PDB entry 6G3B | X-ray diffraction, 1.80 A resolution | chains A and D of the 4 polymer chains in the assembly

Chain A:
Molecule: Type II site-specific deoxyribonuclease
From: Nostoc sp. PCC 7120
UniProtKB: Q8YYB7 (Q8YYB7_NOSS1); numbering as in UniProt (aligned over 3-230)
Amino-acid sequence (238 residues; each row starts with the number of its first residue):
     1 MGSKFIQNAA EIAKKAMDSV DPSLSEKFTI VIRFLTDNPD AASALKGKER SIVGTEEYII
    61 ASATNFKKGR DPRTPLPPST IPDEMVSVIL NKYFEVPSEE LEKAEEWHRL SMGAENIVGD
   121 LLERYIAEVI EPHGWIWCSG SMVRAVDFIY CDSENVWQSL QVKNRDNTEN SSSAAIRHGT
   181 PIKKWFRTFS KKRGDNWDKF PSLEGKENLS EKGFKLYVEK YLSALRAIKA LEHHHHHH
Unresolved in the structure: 1, 46-50, 232-238
Sequence notes: initiating methionine (1); expression tag (2, 231-238)

Chain D:
Molecule: 11-nt DNA strand
Sequence (11 nucleotides; numbered 1 to 11; the number before each row is that of its first residue):
     1 CCATGGTCCT A

Chain A / chain D interface:
Residue-residue contacts - 14 pairs, chain A then chain D:
  Pro-78(A) with DC9(D), phosphate contact; DT10(D), phosphate contact
  Ser-79(A) with DC9(D), phosphate contact; DT10(D), hydrogen bond to the phosphate
  Thr-80(A) with DC9(D), hydrogen bond to the phosphate; DT10(D), phosphate contact
  Asn-116(A) with DT7(D), sugar contact
  Asn-164(A) with DC8(D), phosphate contact
  Arg-165(A) with DC8(D), phosphate contact; DC9(D), salt bridge to the phosphate
  Asn-167(A) with DC9(D), hydrogen bond to the phosphate
  Thr-168(A) with DT7(D), phosphate contact; DC8(D), phosphate contact
  Asn-170(A) with DC2(D), phosphate contact
Other interface residues (no listed pair), chain A (14 interface residues in all): Glu-115, Lys-163, Glu-169, Ser-172, Ser-190
Other interface residues (no listed pair), chain D (8 interface residues in all): DT4, DG5, DG6

In short:
Chain A and chain D form an interface of 14 and 8 residues respectively, with 3 hydrogen bonds and 1 salt
bridge. Polar contacts include Ser-79(A)/DT10(D), Thr-80(A)/DC9(D) and Asn-167(A)/DC9(D).
Chain A is Type II site-specific deoxyribonuclease (Nostoc sp. PCC 7120) and chain D is an 11-nt DNA strand;
the structure, AvaII restriction endonuclease in complex with an RNA/DNA hybrid, was determined by X-ray
diffraction.
